Entry 6MZG (X-ray diffraction, 3.21 A resolution); this record covers chains A and E of the 6 polymer chains in the assembly.

== Chain A ==
Protein: Tubulin alpha-1A chain
Organism: Sus scrofa
Reference sequence: P02550 (TBA1A_PIG); residue numbers follow UniProt; this construct covers 1-451
Sequence (451 residues; each row starts with the number of its first residue):
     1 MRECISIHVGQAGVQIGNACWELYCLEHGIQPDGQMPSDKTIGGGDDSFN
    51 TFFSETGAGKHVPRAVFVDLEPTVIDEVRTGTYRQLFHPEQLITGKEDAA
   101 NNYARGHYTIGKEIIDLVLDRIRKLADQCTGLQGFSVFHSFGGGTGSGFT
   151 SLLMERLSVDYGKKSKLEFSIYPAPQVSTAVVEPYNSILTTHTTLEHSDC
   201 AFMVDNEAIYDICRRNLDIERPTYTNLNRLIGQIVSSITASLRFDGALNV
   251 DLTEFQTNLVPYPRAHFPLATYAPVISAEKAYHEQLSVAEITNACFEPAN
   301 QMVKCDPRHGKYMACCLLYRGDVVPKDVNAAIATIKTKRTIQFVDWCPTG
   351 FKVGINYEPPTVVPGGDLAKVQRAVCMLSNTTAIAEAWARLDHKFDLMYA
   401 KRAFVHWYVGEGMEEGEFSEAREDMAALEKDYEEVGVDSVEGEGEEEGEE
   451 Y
Disordered / not traced: 1, 41-46, 280-282, 438-451
Ligand contacts: GTP (guanosine-5'-triphosphate): Gly10, Gln11, Ala12, Gln15, Ile16, Asp69, Asp98, Ala99, Ala100, Asn101, Ser140, Gly142, Gly143, Gly144, Thr145, Gly146, Ile171, Pro173, Val177, Thr179, Glu183, Asn206, Tyr224, Leu227, Asn228, Ile231
Curated features (UniProtKB/Swiss-Prot):
  - active site: Glu254
  - binding site (GTP): Gly10, Gln11, Ala12, Gln15, Glu71, Ala99, Ser140, Gly143, Gly144, Thr145, Gly146, Thr179, Glu183, Asn206, Tyr224, Asn228, Leu252
  - binding site (Mg(2+)): Glu71
  - site: Tyr451 (Involved in polymerization)
  - modified residue: Lys40 (N6-acetyllysine), Tyr282 (3'-nitrotyrosine), Ser439 (Phosphoserine), Glu443 (5-glutamyl polyglutamate), Glu445 (5-glutamyl polyglutamate), Tyr451 (3'-nitrotyrosine)
  - natural variant: Ala265 (A265G; A265I), Thr271 to Ala273 (sequence variant, change not given here)
Reported in the primary citation:
  - conformationally variable residues (loop rearrangement): Asp245, Gly246, Ala247, Leu248

== Chain E ==
Protein: Protein Stu2p/Alp14p
Organism: Lachancea kluyveri NRRL Y-12651
Sequence (554 residues; row label = number of the first residue in the row):
     1 MADQDDVDFTTLPLEQRASHKVWKARLNAYQELNNLFTKSSVISPPNDVA
    51 NYWLDPELFASYIVDSNVVAQENAIIALHTLLEYISQVPNVSTSKLRLQW
   101 IPPLVEKGLSSSRAATKAKATDCIMLLTQSDTSIQQTVNLMLPSLSNKLP
   151 RLVSSCVKCLATIIEEFGFINVSDINILLSEILEPLPKLSSHADRNVRSE
   201 TMNLILQIYKWFGKELLQELLLEKLKPIQQRDLSRMFEKYEGTIPPKQQP
   251 RLFQWQKEQEQEQEQILQTDKDGDTLMGNLLAYQDTNASAIHPATKPAVD
   301 PFELLPPSVILDKFPADFQTRISSTKWKDRVEALEEIHNNVLKPVKKLAH
   351 KNQDYSDYLRVLANVIQKDANVQAVTIAANSVQLLCNSLRSNFTRSYGAI
   401 VLVPLLERTKEKKPSVNEAICSALDAVATYCGFDDCLEETLNYMKHKTPQ
   451 VRIECTKFLTRMLQGWKSDGPLQNQLLFKLLPEVTTAVLKIVNDTQPTTR
   501 NTGFECFATLMKLVGERELADPLEKLDNLKKKKIYEYYEKVEVATGLEHH
   551 HHHH
Disordered / not traced: 1-13, 44-45, 260-300, 544-554

== Interface between chain A and chain E ==
Pairs across the interface (14; chain A residue first):
  Thr109(A) with Ala193(E)
  Val409(A) with Ala193(E); Arg195(E); Arg198(E), hydrogen bond (backbone-side chain)
  Gly410(A) with Ala193(E)
  Glu411(A) with Ala193(E), hydrogen bond (backbone-backbone)
  Gly412(A) with His192(E); Ala193(E), hydrogen bond (backbone-backbone); Arg198(E); Lys226(E), hydrogen bond (backbone-side chain)
  Met413(A) with Arg198(E)
  Glu414(A) with Arg198(E), salt bridge; Gln229(E)
  Glu420(A) with Arg231(E), salt bridge
Interface residues without a listed pair, chain A (12 interface residues in all): Tyr108, Lys112, Gly416, Glu417
Interface residues without a listed pair, chain E (10 interface residues in all): Ser191, Asp194, Ile228

== Overview ==
The interface between chain A and chain E involves 12 residues on one side and 10 on the other, with 4
hydrogen bonds and 2 salt bridges. Polar pairs include Glu414(A)-Arg198(E), Glu420(A)-Arg231(E) and
Val409(A)-Arg198(E). Chain A binds GTP. The paper reports conformational variability at Asp245(A), Gly246(A)
and Ala247(A) among others.
Here chain A is Tubulin alpha-1A chain (Sus scrofa) and chain E is Protein Stu2p/Alp14p (Lachancea kluyveri
NRRL Y-12651). Entry 6MZG (Structural Basis of Tubulin Recruitment and Assembly by Microtubule Polymerases
with Tumor Overexpressed Gene (TOG) Domain ...) was determined by X-ray diffraction together with 6MZE and
6MZF from the same study.
